4QVN - chains Q and R of the 28 polymer chains in the assembly; structure by X-ray diffraction, 2.90 A resolution.

[Chain Q]
Name: Proteasome subunit alpha type-4
Source organism: Saccharomyces cerevisiae
Notes: EC 3.4.25.1
Reference sequence: P40303 (PSA4_YEAST); residues -1 to 252 here correspond to UniProt positions 1-254 (UniProt number = residue number + 2)
Amino-acid sequence (254 residues; numbered -1 to 252; the number before each row is that of its first residue; numbers below 1 keep their minus sign (Met-1 is residue -1)):
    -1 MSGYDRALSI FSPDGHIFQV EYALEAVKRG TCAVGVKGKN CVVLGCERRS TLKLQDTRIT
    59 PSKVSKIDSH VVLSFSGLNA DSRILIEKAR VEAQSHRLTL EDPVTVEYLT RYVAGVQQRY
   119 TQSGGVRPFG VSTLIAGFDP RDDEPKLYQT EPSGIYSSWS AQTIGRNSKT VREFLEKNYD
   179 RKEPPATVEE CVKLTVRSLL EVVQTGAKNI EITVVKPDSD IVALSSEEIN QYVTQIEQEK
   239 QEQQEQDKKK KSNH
Disordered / not traced: -1 to 0, 241-252
Curated features (UniProtKB/Swiss-Prot):
  - modified residue: Thr58 (Phosphothreonine)

[Chain R]
Name: Proteasome subunit alpha type-5
Source organism: Saccharomyces cerevisiae
Notes: EC 3.4.25.1
Reference sequence: P32379 (PSA5_YEAST); residues -7 to 252 here correspond to UniProt positions 1-260 (UniProt number = residue number + 8)
Amino-acid sequence (260 residues; row label = number of the first residue in the row; numbers below 1 keep their minus sign (Met-7 is residue -7)):
    -7 MFLTRSEYDR GVSTFSPEGR LFQVEYSLEA IKLGSTAIGI ATKEGVVLGV EKRATSPLLE
    53 SDSIEKIVEI DRHIGCAMSG LTADARSMIE HARTAAVTHN LYYDEDINVE SLTQSVCDLA
   113 LRFGEGASGE ERLMSRPFGV ALLIAGHDAD DGYQLFHAEP SGTFYRYNAK AIGSGSEGAQ
   173 AELLNEWHSS LTLKEAELLV LKILKQVMEE KLDENNAQLS CITKQDGFKI YDNEKTAELI
   233 KELKEKEAAE SPEEADVEMS
Disordered / not traced: -7 to 0, 118-124, 243-252

[How chain Q and chain R interact]
Residue-residue contacts (61; chain Q residue first):
  Asp3(Q) - Glu117(R)
  Arg4(Q) - Glu117(R)
  Ala5(Q) - Val4(R)  hydrophobic
  Ala5(Q) - Glu117(R)  hydrogen bond (backbone-side chain)
  Ala5(Q) - Ser127(R)
  Ser7(Q) - Ser127(R)
  Ser7(Q) - Arg128(R)
  Ile8(Q) - Gln15(R)
  Phe9(Q) - Gln15(R)
  Phe9(Q) - Tyr18(R)  hydrophobic
  Phe9(Q) - Ser19(R)
  Phe9(Q) - Leu73(R)  hydrophobic
  Phe9(Q) - Arg128(R)
  Phe9(Q) - Pro129(R)
  Phe9(Q) - Gly131(R)
  Ser10(Q) - Tyr18(R)
  Pro11(Q) - Tyr18(R)  hydrophobic
  Pro11(Q) - Glu21(R)
  Gly13(Q) - Tyr18(R)
  Gly13(Q) - Glu21(R)
  Gly13(Q) - Ala22(R)
  His14(Q) - Leu25(R)
  Ile15(Q) - Leu73(R)  hydrophobic
  Ile15(Q) - Arg128(R)
  Lys35(Q) - Glu52(R)  salt bridge
  Gln116(Q) - Ala75(R)
  Gln116(Q) - Asp76(R)
  Gln116(Q) - Arg128(R)
  Thr119(Q) - Arg128(R)  hydrogen bond (backbone-side chain)
  Gln120(Q) - Met126(R)
  Gln120(Q) - Ser127(R)  hydrogen bond (backbone-backbone)
  Gln120(Q) - Arg128(R)
  Gln120(Q) - Phe130(R)
  Ser121(Q) - Ser127(R)
  Gly122(Q) - Ser127(R)
  Ser151(Q) - Ala75(R)
  Gly152(Q) - Ala75(R)
  Ile153(Q) - Thr74(R)
  Ile153(Q) - Ala75(R)
  Ser155(Q) - Leu51(R)
  Ser155(Q) - Ser55(R)
  Ser156(Q) - Leu51(R)
  Ser156(Q) - Glu52(R)  hydrogen bond (backbone-backbone)
  Ser156(Q) - Ser55(R)  hydrogen bond (backbone-side chain)
  Trp157(Q) - Thr47(R)
  Trp157(Q) - Ser48(R)
  Trp157(Q) - Leu50(R)
  Trp157(Q) - Leu51(R)
  Trp157(Q) - Glu52(R)
  Ser158(Q) - Leu50(R)  hydrogen bond (backbone-backbone)
  Ser158(Q) - Glu52(R)  hydrogen bond
  Ala159(Q) - Leu50(R)
  Leu173(Q) - Leu50(R)  hydrophobic
  Glu174(Q) - Ser48(R)  hydrogen bond
  Glu174(Q) - Pro49(R)
  Glu174(Q) - Leu50(R)
  Tyr177(Q) - Leu50(R)  hydrophobic
  Arg179(Q) - Pro49(R)  hydrogen bond (side chain-backbone)
  Arg179(Q) - Leu50(R)  hydrogen bond (side chain-backbone)
  Arg179(Q) - Leu51(R)  hydrogen bond (side chain-backbone)
  Arg179(Q) - Glu52(R)
Other interface residues (no listed pair), chain Q (31 interface residues in all): Asp12, Arg170
Other interface residues (no listed pair), chain R (26 interface residues in all): Asp1

[Summary]
The interface between chain Q and chain R involves 31 residues on one side and 26 on the other; the contacts
include 11 hydrogen bonds and 1 salt bridge. Polar contacts include Lys35(Q)-Glu52(R), Ala5(Q)-Glu117(R) and
Thr119(Q)-Arg128(R).
Here chain Q is Proteasome subunit alpha type-4 and chain R is Proteasome subunit alpha type-5, both from
Saccharomyces cerevisiae. Entry 4QVN (yCP beta5-M45V mutant in complex with bortezomib) was determined by
X-ray diffraction (same publication as 4QUX, 4QUY, 4QV0, 4QV1, 4QV3, 4QV4 and 42 further entries).
